Entry 3PUR (X-ray diffraction, 2.10 A resolution); this record covers chain A.

# Chain A
Molecule: Lysine-specific demethylase 7 homolog
Source organism: Caenorhabditis elegans
Notes: EC 1.14.11.27; fragment: PHD domain
UniProt: Q9GYI0 (KDM7_CAEEL); residues 188-711 here correspond to UniProt positions 201-724 (UniProt number = residue number + 13)
Chain sequence (528 residues; row label = number of the first residue in the row):
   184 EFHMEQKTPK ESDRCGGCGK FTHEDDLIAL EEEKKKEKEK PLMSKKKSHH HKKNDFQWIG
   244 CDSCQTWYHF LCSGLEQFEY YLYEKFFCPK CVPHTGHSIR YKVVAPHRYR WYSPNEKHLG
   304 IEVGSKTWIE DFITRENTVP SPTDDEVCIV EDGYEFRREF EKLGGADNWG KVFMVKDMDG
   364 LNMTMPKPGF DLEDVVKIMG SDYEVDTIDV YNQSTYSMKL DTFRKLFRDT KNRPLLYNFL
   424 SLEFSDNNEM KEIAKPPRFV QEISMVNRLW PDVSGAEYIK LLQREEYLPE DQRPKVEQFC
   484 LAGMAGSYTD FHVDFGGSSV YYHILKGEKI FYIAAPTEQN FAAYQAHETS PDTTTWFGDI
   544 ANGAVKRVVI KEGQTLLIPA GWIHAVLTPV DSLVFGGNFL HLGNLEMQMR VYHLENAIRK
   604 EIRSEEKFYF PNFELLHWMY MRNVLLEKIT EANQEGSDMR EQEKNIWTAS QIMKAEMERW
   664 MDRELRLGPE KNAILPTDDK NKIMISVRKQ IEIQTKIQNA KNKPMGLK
Not modelled in the structure: 184-191, 206-224, 457-469, 707-711
Differences from the reference sequence: expression tag (184-187)
Bound ions: Zn2+ site 1: C198, C201, H252, C255; Zn2+ site 2: C244, C247, C271, C274; Fe2+: H495, D497, H567 (together with (2R)-2-hydroxypentanedioic acid)
Small-molecule neighbours: (2R)-2-hydroxypentanedioic acid (2HG): K228, N421, L484, T492, H495, D497, Y505, K512, F514, H567, V569
UniProt features mapped onto this chain:
  - zinc finger: S195 to H277 (PHD-type)
  - binding site (substrate): T492 to D497, Y505, K512, H567
  - binding site (Fe cation): H495, D497, H567
Reported in the primary citation:
  - Fe2+ coordination: H495, D497, H567

# Summary
Chain A binds (2R)-2-hydroxypentanedioic acid. H495, D497 and H567 coordinate Fe2+. C198, C201, H252 and C255
coordinate Zn2+ site 1. From UniProt: 9 substrate-binding residues and 3 Fe cation-binding residues. The paper
reports Fe2+ coordination by H495, D497 and H567.
Chain A is Lysine-specific demethylase 7 homolog (Caenorhabditis elegans); the structure, CEKDM7A from
C.Elegans, complex with D-2-HG, was determined by X-ray diffraction, deposited together with 3PUQ.
